Entry 1PVQ (X-ray diffraction, 2.75 A resolution); this record covers chains A and B of the 4 polymer chains in the assembly.

# Chain A (and B)
Name: Recombinase cre
Organism: Escherichia phage P1
Notes: chain B of this document is another copy of the same molecule, construct and numbering; everything in this record applies to it too
UniProtKB: P06956 (RECR_BPP1); residues 2-343 here = UniProt positions 2-343
Sequence (349 residues; row label = number of the first residue in the row; numbers below 1 keep their minus sign (Met-5 is residue -5)):
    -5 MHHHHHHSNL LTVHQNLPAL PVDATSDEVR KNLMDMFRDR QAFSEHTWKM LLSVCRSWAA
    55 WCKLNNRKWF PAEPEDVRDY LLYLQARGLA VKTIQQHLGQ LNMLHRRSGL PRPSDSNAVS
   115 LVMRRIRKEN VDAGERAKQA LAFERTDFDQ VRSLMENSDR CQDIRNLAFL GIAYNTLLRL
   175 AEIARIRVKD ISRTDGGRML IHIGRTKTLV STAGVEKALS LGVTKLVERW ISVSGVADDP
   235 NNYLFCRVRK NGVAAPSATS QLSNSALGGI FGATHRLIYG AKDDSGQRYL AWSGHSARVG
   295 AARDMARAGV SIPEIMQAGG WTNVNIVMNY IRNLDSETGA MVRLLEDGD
Not modelled in the structure: -5 to 18, 342-343 (chain B: -5 to 18, 328-331, 342-343)
Sequence notes: initiating methionine (-5); expression tag (-4 to 1); engineered mutation Leu174 (Ile in P06956), Asn258 (Thr in P06956), Ser259 (Arg in P06956), Gly262 (Glu in P06956), Gly266 (Glu in P06956)
UniProt features mapped onto this chain:
  - active site: Arg173, His289, Arg292, Trp315, Tyr324 (O-(3'-phospho-DNA)-tyrosine intermediate)
What the authors report for this chain:
  - binding site for the 34-nt DNA strand: Ser259
  - binding site for the 34-nt DNA strand: Asn258, Ser259

# Chain A / chain B interface
Pairs across the interface (63):
  Lys25(A) with Glu69(B), salt bridge
  Asn26(A) with Asn111(B), hydrogen bond
  Asp29(A) with Glu69(B); Asn111(B); Leu115(B)
  Arg32(A) with Glu69(B), salt bridge; Arg72(B); Ala112(B); Arg119(B), hydrogen bond (backbone-side chain)
  Asp33(A) with Arg72(B), salt bridge; Ala112(B); Leu115(B); Val116(B); Arg119(B), salt bridge
  Gln35(A) with Arg119(B); Glu123(B), hydrogen bond
  Ala36(A) with Leu115(B); Arg118(B), hydrogen bond (backbone-side chain); Arg119(B)
  Phe37(A) with Arg118(B)
  Ser38(A) with Lys122(B)
  Arg101(A) with Asn111(B), hydrogen bond; Ser114(B); Leu115(B)
  Arg139(A) with Leu339(B)
  Tyr168(A) with Leu339(B), hydrophobic
  Asn169(A) with Met335(B); Leu339(B)
  Leu171(A) with Met335(B), hydrophobic
  Arg192(A) with Glu340(B), salt bridge
  Thr200(A) with Arg130(B), hydrogen bond (backbone-side chain)
  Lys201(A) with Val125(B), hydrogen bond (side chain-backbone); Asp126(B); Arg130(B)
  Thr202(A) with Arg130(B)
  Leu203(A) with Val85(B), hydrophobic; Arg121(B); Val125(B), hydrophobic; Glu129(B); Arg130(B); Ala131(B), hydrogen bond (backbone-backbone)
  Val204(A) with Asn323(B)
  Ser205(A) with Arg130(B), hydrogen bond
  Thr206(A) with Arg130(B), hydrogen bond (backbone-side chain); Arg326(B)
  Gly208(A) with Asn327(B)
  Val209(A) with Asn327(B)
  Glu210(A) with Asn327(B)
  Leu213(A) with Val336(B)
  Ser214(A) with Val336(B); Leu339(B), hydrogen bond (side chain-backbone); Glu340(B)
  Ala295(A) with Met335(B)
  Asp298(A) with Leu338(B)
  Met299(A) with Ala334(B), hydrophobic; Met335(B), hydrophobic; Leu338(B), hydrophobic
  Val304(A) with Ala334(B), hydrophobic
  Glu308(A) with Thr332(B), hydrogen bond; Gly333(B); Ala334(B), hydrogen bond (side chain-backbone)
  Gln311(A) with Arg326(B)
  Thr316(A) with Arg326(B)
Also at the interface, not in a pair above, chain A (42 interface residues in all): Met30, Arg100, Ala207, Ala212, Leu215, Ala296, Gly314, Trp315
Also at the interface, not in a pair above, chain B (30 interface residues in all): Arg337

# In short
The interface between chain A and chain B involves 42 residues on one side and 30 on the other, with 13
hydrogen bonds and 5 salt bridges. Among the polar pairs are Lys25(A)-Glu69(B), Arg32(A)-Glu69(B) and
Asp33(A)-Arg72(B). From the paper: a binding site for the 34-nt DNA strand at Ser259(A) and Asn258(A).
Both chains are Recombinase cre (Escherichia phage P1). Entry 1PVQ (Basis for a switch in substrate
specificity: crystal structure of selected variant of cre site-specific recombinase ...) was determined by
X-ray diffraction together with 1PVP and 1PVR from the same study.
